Entry 4TOS (X-ray diffraction, 1.80 A resolution); this record covers chain A.

# Chain A
Name: Tankyrase-1
From: Homo sapiens
Notes: EC 2.4.2.30
Reference sequence: O95271 (TNKS1_HUMAN); residues 1105-1315 here = UniProt positions 1105-1315
Sequence (236 residues; each row starts with the number of its first residue):
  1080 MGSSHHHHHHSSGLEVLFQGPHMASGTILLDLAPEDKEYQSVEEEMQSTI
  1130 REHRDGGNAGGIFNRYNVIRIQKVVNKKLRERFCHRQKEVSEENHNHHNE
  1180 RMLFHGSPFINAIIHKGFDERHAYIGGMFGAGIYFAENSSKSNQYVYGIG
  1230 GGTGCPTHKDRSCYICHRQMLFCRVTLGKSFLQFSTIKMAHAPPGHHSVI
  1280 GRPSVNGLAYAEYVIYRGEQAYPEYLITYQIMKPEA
Unresolved in the structure: 1080-1103, 1208-1209, 1314-1315
Sequence notes: initiating methionine (1080); expression tag (1081-1104); engineered mutation I1266 (Met in O95271)
Metal / ion sites: Zn2+: C1234, H1237, C1242, C1245
Ligand contacts: 355 (trans-N-benzyl-4-({1-[(6-methyl-4-oxo-4H-pyrido[1,2-a]pyrimidin-2-yl)methyl]-2,4-dioxo-1,4-dihydroquinazolin-3(2H)-yl}methyl)cyclohexanecarboxamide): H1184, G1185, S1186, P1187, F1188, A1191, I1192, K1195, G1196, F1197, D1198, H1201, A1202, G1205, G1206, M1207, G1211, I1212, Y1213, F1214, A1215, K1220, Y1224, G1227, I1228, E1291

# In short
Bound to chain A: compound 355. C1234, H1237, C1242 and C1245 coordinate Zn2+.
Chain A is Tankyrase-1 (Homo sapiens); the structure, Crystal structure of Tankyrase 1 with 355, was
determined by X-ray diffraction (same publication as 4TOR and 4OA7).
